PDB entry 6VJS | X-ray diffraction, 4.02 A resolution (low resolution: residue-level contacts below are approximate; hydrogen-bond / salt-bridge calls are withheld) | chains C and D of the 6 polymer chains in the assembly

# Chain C
Protein: DNA-directed RNA polymerase subunit beta
Source organism: Escherichia coli
Notes: EC 2.7.7.6
UniProt: P0A8V4 (RPOB_ECO57); residue numbers follow UniProt; this construct covers 1-1342
Amino-acid sequence (1342 residues; numbered 1 to 1342; the number before each row is that of its first residue):
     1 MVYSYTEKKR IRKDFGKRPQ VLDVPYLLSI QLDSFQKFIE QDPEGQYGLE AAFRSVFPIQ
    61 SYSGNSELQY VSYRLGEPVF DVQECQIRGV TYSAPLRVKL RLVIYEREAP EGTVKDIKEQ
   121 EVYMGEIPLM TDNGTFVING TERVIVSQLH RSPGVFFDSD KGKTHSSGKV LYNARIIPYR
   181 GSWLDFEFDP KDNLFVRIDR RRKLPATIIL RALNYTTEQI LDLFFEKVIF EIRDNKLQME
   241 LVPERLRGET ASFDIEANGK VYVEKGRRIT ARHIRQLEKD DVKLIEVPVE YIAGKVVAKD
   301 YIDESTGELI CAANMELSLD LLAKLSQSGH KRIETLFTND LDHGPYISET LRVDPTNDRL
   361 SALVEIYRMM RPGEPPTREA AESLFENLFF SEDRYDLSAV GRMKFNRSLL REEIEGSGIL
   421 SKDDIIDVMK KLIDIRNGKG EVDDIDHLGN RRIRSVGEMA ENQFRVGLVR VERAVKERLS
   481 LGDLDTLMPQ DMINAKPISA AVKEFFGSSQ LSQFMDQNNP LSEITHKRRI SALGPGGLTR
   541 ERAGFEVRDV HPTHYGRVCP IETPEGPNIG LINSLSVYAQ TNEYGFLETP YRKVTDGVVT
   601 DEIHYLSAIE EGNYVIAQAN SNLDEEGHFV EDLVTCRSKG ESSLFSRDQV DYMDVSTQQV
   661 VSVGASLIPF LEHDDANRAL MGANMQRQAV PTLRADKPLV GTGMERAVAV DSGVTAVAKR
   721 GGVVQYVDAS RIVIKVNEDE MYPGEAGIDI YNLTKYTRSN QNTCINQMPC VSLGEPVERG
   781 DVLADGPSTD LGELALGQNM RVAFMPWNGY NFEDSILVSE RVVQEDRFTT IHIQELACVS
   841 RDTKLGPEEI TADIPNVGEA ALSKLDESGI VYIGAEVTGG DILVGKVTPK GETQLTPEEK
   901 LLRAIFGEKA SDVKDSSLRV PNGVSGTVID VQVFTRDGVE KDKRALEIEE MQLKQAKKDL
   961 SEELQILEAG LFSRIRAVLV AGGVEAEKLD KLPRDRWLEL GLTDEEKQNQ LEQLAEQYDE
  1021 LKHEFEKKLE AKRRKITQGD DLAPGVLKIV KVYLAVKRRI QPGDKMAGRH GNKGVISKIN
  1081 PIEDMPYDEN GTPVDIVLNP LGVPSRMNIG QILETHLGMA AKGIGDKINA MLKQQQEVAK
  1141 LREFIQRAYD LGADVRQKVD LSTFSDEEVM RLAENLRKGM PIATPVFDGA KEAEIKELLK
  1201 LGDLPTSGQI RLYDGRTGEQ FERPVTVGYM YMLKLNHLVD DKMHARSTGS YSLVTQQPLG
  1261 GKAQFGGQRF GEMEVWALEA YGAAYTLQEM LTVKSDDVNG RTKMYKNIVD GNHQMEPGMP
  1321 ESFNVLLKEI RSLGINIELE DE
Unresolved in the structure: 1, 60-64
Ligand contacts: QZY (3-{[benzyl(ethyl)carbamoyl]amino}-5-(4-phenoxyphenyl)thiophene-2-carboxylic acid): Gly1271, Glu1272, Val1275, Leu1291, Ser1322, Phe1323, Leu1326, Leu1327, Ile1330, Ile1337
Swiss-Prot annotation at these positions:
  - modified residue (N6-acetyllysine): Lys1022, Lys1200

# Chain D
Protein: DNA-directed RNA polymerase subunit beta'
Source organism: Escherichia coli
Notes: EC 2.7.7.6
UniProt: P0A8T7 (RPOC_ECOLI); numbering as in UniProt (aligned over 1-1407)
Amino-acid sequence (1407 residues; numbered 1 to 1407; the number before each row is that of its first residue):
     1 MKDLLKFLKA QTKTEEFDAI KIALASPDMI RSWSFGEVKK PETINYRTFK PERDGLFCAR
    61 IFGPVKDYEC LCGKYKRLKH RGVICEKCGV EVTQTKVRRE RMGHIELASP TAHIWFLKSL
   121 PSRIGLLLDM PLRDIERVLY FESYVVIEGG MTNLERQQIL TEEQYLDALE EFGDEFDAKM
   181 GAEAIQALLK SMDLEQECEQ LREELNETNS ETKRKKLTKR IKLLEAFVQS GNKPEWMILT
   241 VLPVLPPDLR PLVPLDGGRF ATSDLNDLYR RVINRNNRLK RLLDLAAPDI IVRNEKRMLQ
   301 EAVDALLDNG RRGRAITGSN KRPLKSLADM IKGKQGRFRQ NLLGKRVDYS GRSVITVGPY
   361 LRLHQCGLPK KMALELFKPF IYGKLELRGL ATTIKAAKKM VEREEAVVWD ILDEVIREHP
   421 VLLNRAPTLH RLGIQAFEPV LIEGKAIQLH PLVCAAYNAD FDGDQMAVHV PLTLEAQLEA
   481 RALMMSTNNI LSPANGEPII VPSQDVVLGL YYMTRDCVNA KGEGMVLTGP KEAERLYRSG
   541 LASLHARVKV RITEYEKDAN GELVAKTSLK DTTVGRAILW MIVPKGLPYS IVNQALGKKA
   601 ISKMLNTCYR ILGLKPTVIF ADQIMYTGFA YAARSGASVG IDDMVIPEKK HEIISEAEAE
   661 VAEIQEQFQS GLVTAGERYN KVIDIWAAAN DRVSKAMMDN LQTETVINRD GQEEKQVSFN
   721 SIYMMADSGA RGSAAQIRQL AGMRGLMAKP DGSIIETPIT ANFREGLNVL QYFISTHGAR
   781 KGLADTALKT ANSGYLTRRL VDVAQDLVVT EDDCGTHEGI MMTPVIEGGD VKEPLRDRVL
   841 GRVTAEDVLK PGTADILVPR NTLLHEQWCD LLEENSVDAV KVRSVVSCDT DFGVCAHCYG
   901 RDLARGHIIN KGEAIGVIAA QSIGEPGTQL TMRTFHIGGA ASRAAAESSI QVKNKGSIKL
   961 SNVKSVVNSS GKLVITSRNT ELKLIDEFGR TKESYKVPYG AVLAKGDGEQ VAGGETVANW
  1021 DPHTMPVITE VSGFVRFTDM IDGQTITRQT DELTGLSSLV VLDSAERTAG GKDLRPALKI
  1081 VDAQGNDVLI PGTDMPAQYF LPGKAIVQLE DGVQISSGDT LARIPQESGG TKDITGGLPR
  1141 VADLFEARRP KEPAILAEIS GIVSFGKETK GKRRLVITPV DGSDPYEEMI PKWRQLNVFE
  1201 GERVERGDVI SDGPEAPHDI LRLRGVHAVT RYIVNEVQDV YRLQGVKIND KHIEVIVRQM
  1261 LRKATIVNAG SSDFLEGEQV EYSRVKIANR ELEANGKVGA TYSRDLLGIT KASLATESFI
  1321 SAASFQETTR VLTEAAVAGK RDELRGLKEN VIVGRLIPAG TGYAYHQDRM RRRAAGEAPA
  1381 APQVTAEDAS ASLAELLNAG LGGSDNE
Unresolved in the structure: 1-7, 336-338, 932-1132, 1376-1407
Metal / ion sites: Zn2+ site 1: Cys70, Cys72, Cys85; Mg2+: Asp462, Asp464; Zn2+ site 2: Cys814, Cys888, Cys895, Cys898
Ligand contacts: QZY (3-{[benzyl(ethyl)carbamoyl]amino}-5-(4-phenoxyphenyl)thiophene-2-carboxylic acid): Ile20, Ile331, Gly333, Lys334, Leu343, Gly344, Lys345, Ile1320, Ala1323, Ser1324, Leu1332, Val1351, Ile1352
Swiss-Prot annotation at these positions:
  - binding site (Zn(2+)): Cys70, Cys72, Cys85, Cys88, Cys814, Cys888, Cys895, Cys898
  - binding site (Mg(2+)): Asp460, Asp462, Asp464
  - modified residue: Lys983 (N6-acetyllysine)
  - mutagenesis: Gln504 (Q504P: Resistant to antibiotics salinamide A and B), Asn690 (N690D: Resistant to antibiotics salinamide A and B), Met697 (M697V: Resistant to antibiotics salinamide A and B), Ala735 (A735T: Resistant to antibiotics salinamide A and B), Arg738 (R738C/H/P/S: Resistant to antibiotics salinamide A and B), Ala748 (A748E: Resistant to antibiotics salinamide A and B), Pro758 (P758S/T: Resistant to antibiotics salinamide A and B), Phe763 (F763C: Resistant to antibiotics salinamide A and B), Ser775 (S775A: Resistant to antibiotics salinamide A and B), Ala779 (A779T/V: Resistant to antibiotics salinamide A and B), Arg780 (R780C: Resistant to antibiotics salinamide A and B), Gly782 (G782A/C: Resistant to antibiotics salinamide A and B), 1 further mutagenesis entry in UniProt

# Interface between chain C and chain D
Pairs across the interface - 332 pairs, chain C then chain D:
  Lys163(C) - Lys1151(D)
  Phe545(C) - Lys781(D)
  Phe545(C) - Ala784(D)
  Arg548(C) - Arg780(D)
  Asp549(C) - Pro750(D)
  Asp549(C) - His777(D)
  Asp549(C) - Arg780(D)
  Val550(C) - Phe773(D)
  Val550(C) - His777(D)
  Val550(C) - Arg780(D)
  His551(C) - Phe773(D)
  Tyr555(C) - Val769(D)
  Tyr555(C) - Phe773(D)
  Pro560(C) - Phe773(D)
  Pro560(C) - Thr776(D)
  Pro560(C) - Arg780(D)
  Thr563(C) - Arg780(D)
  Ile569(C) - Arg780(D)
  Ile569(C) - Leu783(D)
  Ile569(C) - Ala784(D)
  Gly570(C) - Arg780(D)
  Gln618(C) - Val769(D)
  Gln618(C) - Leu770(D)
  Asn620(C) - Asn768(D)
  Asn620(C) - Val769(D)
  Ser642(C) - Leu770(D)
  Val660(C) - Val769(D)
  Leu671(C) - Tyr772(D)
  Glu672(C) - Leu767(D)
  His673(C) - Phe763(D)
  His673(C) - Arg764(D)
  His673(C) - Glu765(D)
  His673(C) - Gly766(D)
  Asp674(C) - Phe763(D)
  Asp674(C) - Tyr772(D)
  Asp675(C) - Arg744(D)
  Asp675(C) - Phe763(D)
  Asp675(C) - Tyr772(D)
  Ala676(C) - Tyr772(D)
  Ala676(C) - Ala779(D)
  Asn677(C) - Ala779(D)
  Asn677(C) - Leu783(D)
  Ala679(C) - Tyr772(D)
  Leu680(C) - Leu783(D)
  Phe804(C) - Ser638(D)
  Met805(C) - Ala633(D)
  Met805(C) - Ala637(D)
  Pro806(C) - Asp505(D)
  Pro806(C) - Ala632(D)
  Pro806(C) - Ala633(D)
  Pro806(C) - Ala637(D)
  Asn808(C) - Pro359(D)
  Asn808(C) - Ala630(D)
  Asn808(C) - Ala633(D)
  Gly809(C) - Val357(D)
  Gly809(C) - Pro359(D)
  Gly809(C) - Phe629(D)
  Tyr810(C) - Val357(D)
  Tyr810(C) - Pro359(D)
  Asn811(C) - Asp505(D)
  Phe812(C) - Val357(D)
  Phe812(C) - Pro451(D)
  Phe812(C) - Ser503(D)
  Phe812(C) - Asp505(D)
  Phe812(C) - Phe629(D)
  Glu813(C) - Asp460(D)
  Glu813(C) - Phe461(D)
  Glu813(C) - Gln504(D)
  Asp814(C) - Asp460(D)
  Asp814(C) - Phe461(D)
  Ser815(C) - Val357(D)
  Ser815(C) - Phe461(D)
  Arg841(C) - Asp256(D)
  Arg841(C) - Gly257(D)
  Gln894(C) - Lys76(D)
  Asn922(C) - Lys371(D)
  Gln1061(C) - Lys445(D)
  Pro1062(C) - Ala446(D)
  Gly1063(C) - Val354(D)
  Gly1063(C) - Thr356(D)
  Gly1063(C) - Ala446(D)
  Lys1065(C) - Asp462(D)
  Lys1073(C) - Asp462(D)
  Gly1074(C) - Phe461(D)
  Val1075(C) - Val354(D)
  Val1075(C) - Ile355(D)
  Val1075(C) - Thr356(D)
  Val1075(C) - Phe461(D)
  Val1075(C) - Gly463(D)
  Ile1076(C) - Thr356(D)
  Ser1077(C) - Thr356(D)
  Ser1077(C) - Val357(D)
  Asn1099(C) - Gln504(D)
  Asn1099(C) - Asp505(D)
  Pro1100(C) - Ala637(D)
  Pro1100(C) - Ser638(D)
  Pro1100(C) - Val639(D)
  Leu1101(C) - Gln504(D)
  Leu1101(C) - Asp505(D)
  Leu1101(C) - Leu508(D)
  Leu1101(C) - Met725(D)
  Leu1101(C) - Arg731(D)
  Val1103(C) - Val639(D)
  Pro1104(C) - Met725(D)
  Pro1104(C) - Arg731(D)
  Ser1105(C) - Arg731(D)
  Ser1105(C) - Gln736(D)
  Arg1106(C) - Arg731(D)
  Met1107(C) - Gln736(D)
  Met1107(C) - Gln739(D)
  Met1107(C) - Leu740(D)
  Met1107(C) - Phe763(D)
  Ile1109(C) - Met644(D)
  Ile1109(C) - Phe763(D)
  Ile1112(C) - Val639(D)
  Ile1112(C) - Ile641(D)
  Leu1113(C) - Ile641(D)
  His1116(C) - Gly640(D)
  His1116(C) - Ile641(D)
  Phe1187(C) - Leu767(D)
  Phe1187(C) - Val769(D)
  Phe1187(C) - Tyr772(D)
  Glu1192(C) - Ile641(D)
  Glu1192(C) - Arg764(D)
  Lys1196(C) - Ile641(D)
  Lys1196(C) - Asp642(D)
  Ser1207(C) - Asp642(D)
  Gln1209(C) - Gly640(D)
  Gln1209(C) - Asp643(D)
  Glu1219(C) - Arg634(D)
  Phe1221(C) - Ala633(D)
  Phe1221(C) - Arg634(D)
  Phe1221(C) - Ser635(D)
  Glu1222(C) - Tyr512(D)
  Glu1222(C) - Tyr537(D)
  Glu1222(C) - Arg634(D)
  Glu1222(C) - Ser635(D)
  Arg1223(C) - Tyr512(D)
  Arg1223(C) - Ser635(D)
  Arg1223(C) - Gly636(D)
  Arg1223(C) - Ala637(D)
  Arg1223(C) - Phe719(D)
  Arg1223(C) - Ser721(D)
  Arg1223(C) - Met724(D)
  Val1225(C) - Gly636(D)
  Val1225(C) - Ser638(D)
  Thr1226(C) - Ser638(D)
  Thr1226(C) - Val639(D)
  Thr1226(C) - Gly640(D)
  Val1239(C) - Lys445(D)
  Asp1240(C) - Lys445(D)
  Lys1242(C) - Arg352(D)
  Lys1242(C) - Ser353(D)
  Lys1242(C) - Val354(D)
  Lys1242(C) - Gln465(D)
  Met1243(C) - Arg352(D)
  Met1243(C) - Ser353(D)
  Met1243(C) - Lys371(D)
  Met1243(C) - Met372(D)
  Met1243(C) - Lys445(D)
  His1244(C) - Gly351(D)
  His1244(C) - Arg352(D)
  His1244(C) - Met372(D)
  Ala1245(C) - Ser350(D)
  Ala1245(C) - Met372(D)
  Arg1246(C) - Asp348(D)
  Arg1246(C) - Tyr349(D)
  Arg1246(C) - Ser350(D)
  Arg1246(C) - Leu376(D)
  Ser1247(C) - Asp348(D)
  Ser1247(C) - Tyr349(D)
  Ser1247(C) - Glu375(D)
  Ser1247(C) - Lys378(D)
  Thr1248(C) - Asp348(D)
  Tyr1251(C) - Asp348(D)
  Leu1253(C) - Arg99(D)
  Val1254(C) - Arg99(D)
  Gln1256(C) - Arg99(D)
  Gln1257(C) - Lys345(D)
  Gln1257(C) - Arg346(D)
  Pro1258(C) - Arg346(D)
  Pro1258(C) - Val347(D)
  Pro1258(C) - Asp348(D)
  Gly1267(C) - Arg346(D)
  Gly1267(C) - Val347(D)
  Gly1267(C) - Ser350(D)
  Gln1268(C) - Arg346(D)
  Gln1268(C) - Val347(D)
  Gln1268(C) - Ser350(D)
  Gln1268(C) - Gly351(D)
  Gln1268(C) - Arg352(D)
  Arg1269(C) - Leu343(D)
  Arg1269(C) - Lys345(D)
  Arg1269(C) - Arg346(D)
  Phe1270(C) - Lys345(D)
  Phe1270(C) - His469(D)
  Gly1271(C) - Leu343(D)
  Gly1271(C) - Gly344(D)
  Glu1272(C) - Leu342(D)
  Glu1272(C) - Arg798(D)
  Glu1272(C) - Lys1348(D)
  Met1273(C) - Thr428(D)
  Glu1274(C) - Asn424(D)
  Glu1274(C) - Thr428(D)
  Glu1274(C) - Ile434(D)
  Trp1276(C) - Val801(D)
  Trp1276(C) - Gln805(D)
  Trp1276(C) - Val917(D)
  Trp1276(C) - Gln921(D)
  Trp1276(C) - Lys1348(D)
  Ala1277(C) - Gln921(D)
  Leu1278(C) - Met484(D)
  Glu1279(C) - Ala914(D)
  Glu1279(C) - Leu1347(D)
  Ala1280(C) - Arg431(D)
  Ala1280(C) - Val917(D)
  Ala1280(C) - Gln921(D)
  Tyr1281(C) - Arg431(D)
  Tyr1281(C) - Leu432(D)
  Tyr1281(C) - Ile434(D)
  Tyr1281(C) - Gln435(D)
  Tyr1281(C) - Leu483(D)
  Tyr1281(C) - Met484(D)
  Tyr1281(C) - Asn489(D)
  Gly1282(C) - Leu483(D)
  Gly1282(C) - Gly1360(D)
  Gly1282(C) - Thr1361(D)
  Ala1283(C) - Glu479(D)
  Ala1284(C) - Glu479(D)
  Ala1284(C) - Leu1356(D)
  Ala1284(C) - Ile1357(D)
  Ala1284(C) - Ala1359(D)
  Ala1284(C) - Thr1361(D)
  Ala1284(C) - Gly1362(D)
  Tyr1285(C) - Glu475(D)
  Tyr1285(C) - Glu479(D)
  Tyr1285(C) - Leu1356(D)
  Tyr1285(C) - Thr1361(D)
  Thr1286(C) - Ala476(D)
  Thr1286(C) - Glu479(D)
  Leu1287(C) - Val1351(D)
  Leu1287(C) - Ile1357(D)
  Gln1288(C) - Gly1354(D)
  Gln1288(C) - Arg1355(D)
  Gln1288(C) - Leu1356(D)
  Glu1289(C) - Val470(D)
  Glu1289(C) - Pro471(D)
  Glu1289(C) - Leu472(D)
  Glu1289(C) - Thr473(D)
  Glu1289(C) - Ala476(D)
  Met1290(C) - Val347(D)
  Met1290(C) - His469(D)
  Leu1291(C) - Lys345(D)
  Leu1291(C) - Val1351(D)
  Thr1292(C) - Gly1354(D)
  Lys1294(C) - Val347(D)
  Lys1294(C) - Asp348(D)
  Lys1294(C) - His469(D)
  Lys1294(C) - Val470(D)
  Lys1294(C) - Leu472(D)
  Ser1295(C) - Lys345(D)
  Ser1295(C) - Arg346(D)
  Asp1296(C) - Lys345(D)
  Met1304(C) - Leu472(D)
  Tyr1305(C) - Tyr349(D)
  Tyr1305(C) - Pro379(D)
  Tyr1305(C) - Tyr382(D)
  Ile1308(C) - Tyr349(D)
  Ile1308(C) - Pro379(D)
  Ile1308(C) - Phe380(D)
  Ile1308(C) - Leu472(D)
  Val1309(C) - Pro379(D)
  Val1309(C) - Gly383(D)
  His1313(C) - Phe380(D)
  His1313(C) - Leu472(D)
  His1313(C) - Thr473(D)
  His1313(C) - Leu474(D)
  His1313(C) - Gln477(D)
  Met1315(C) - Thr473(D)
  Pro1320(C) - Lys345(D)
  Pro1320(C) - Val1353(D)
  Pro1320(C) - Gly1354(D)
  Glu1321(C) - Arg99(D)
  Ser1322(C) - Lys345(D)
  Phe1323(C) - Ile1352(D)
  Phe1323(C) - Val1353(D)
  Leu1326(C) - Ile331(D)
  Lys1328(C) - Glu100(D)
  Lys1328(C) - Leu245(D)
  Lys1328(C) - Leu249(D)
  Glu1329(C) - Leu245(D)
  Glu1329(C) - Leu327(D)
  Glu1329(C) - Met330(D)
  Glu1329(C) - Ile331(D)
  Ile1330(C) - Ile331(D)
  Ile1330(C) - Leu1332(D)
  Arg1331(C) - Trp33(D)
  Arg1331(C) - Pro243(D)
  Ser1332(C) - Pro243(D)
  Ser1332(C) - Leu245(D)
  Ser1332(C) - Tyr269(D)
  Ser1332(C) - Leu327(D)
  Leu1333(C) - Trp115(D)
  Leu1333(C) - Leu307(D)
  Leu1333(C) - Leu327(D)
  Gly1334(C) - Ala25(D)
  Gly1334(C) - His113(D)
  Ile1335(C) - Ile22(D)
  Ile1335(C) - Ala23(D)
  Ile1335(C) - Phe116(D)
  Asn1336(C) - Ile22(D)
  Asn1336(C) - Ala23(D)
  Asn1336(C) - Ala25(D)
  Asn1336(C) - Met29(D)
  Asn1336(C) - Trp33(D)
  Ile1337(C) - Lys21(D)
  Ile1337(C) - Ile22(D)
  Glu1338(C) - Ile20(D)
  Glu1338(C) - Lys21(D)
  Glu1338(C) - Met29(D)
  Leu1339(C) - Phe17(D)
  Leu1339(C) - Ala19(D)
  Glu1340(C) - Asp18(D)
  Glu1340(C) - Ala19(D)
  Glu1340(C) - Lys21(D)
  Glu1340(C) - Arg1341(D)
  Asp1341(C) - Lys13(D)
  Asp1341(C) - Glu16(D)
  Asp1341(C) - Phe17(D)
  Glu1342(C) - Asp18(D)
  Glu1342(C) - Arg1341(D)
  Glu1342(C) - Arg1373(D)
Also at the interface, not in a pair above, chain C (157 interface residues in all): His554, Cys559, Ile561, Asn573, Glu641, Thr657, Trp807, Lys844, Gly923, Gly1102, Gln1220, His1237, Thr1255, Leu1259, Arg1301, Gln1314, Met1319, Val1325
Also at the interface, not in a pair above, chain D (177 interface residues in all): Glu15, Leu24, Phe49, Met102, Leu242, Val244, Pro246, Asp248, Pro251, Val253, Tyr360, Arg425, Ala426, Gln448, Cys454, Ala467, Ser539, Ala730, Ile755, Ser775, Asp802, Glu913, Ile918, Ala1336, Glu1343

# Overview
157 residues of chain C face 177 of chain D across their interface. Compound QZY is bound between chain C and
chain D. UniProt lists 8 Zn2+-binding residues, 3 Mg2+-binding residues and 13 mutagenesis sites on chain D.
Chain C is DNA-directed RNA polymerase subunit beta and chain D is DNA-directed RNA polymerase subunit beta',
both from Escherichia coli; the structure, Escherichia coli RNA polymerase and ureidothiophene-2-carboxylic
acid complex, was determined by X-ray diffraction.
